PDB entry 4UC1 | X-ray diffraction, 1.80 A resolution | chains A and B

Chain A (and B):
Name: Translocator protein TspO
From: Rhodobacter sphaeroides
Notes: chain B of this document is another copy of the same molecule, construct and numbering; everything in this record applies to it too
UniProtKB: Q9RFC8 (Q9RFC8_RHOSH); numbering as in UniProt (aligned over 1-157)
Amino-acid sequence (157 residues; numbered 1 to 157; the number before each row is that of its first residue):
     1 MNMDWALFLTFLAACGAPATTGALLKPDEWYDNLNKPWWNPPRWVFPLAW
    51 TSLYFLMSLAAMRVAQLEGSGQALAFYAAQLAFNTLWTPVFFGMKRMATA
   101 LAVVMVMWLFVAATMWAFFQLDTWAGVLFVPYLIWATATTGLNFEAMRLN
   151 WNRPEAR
Sequence notes: engineered mutation Thr-139 (Ala in Q9RFC8)
Ligand contacts:
  - protoporphyrin IX (PP9): Pro-18, Ala-19, Thr-21, Gly-22, Ala-23, Leu-25, Arg-43, Trp-44, Phe-46, Pro-47, Trp-50, Tyr-54, Asn-84, Trp-87, Thr-88, Phe-92, Trp-135, Thr-139
  - Z0P ((2S)-1-(hexadecanoyloxy)-3-hydroxypropan-2-yl (11Z)-octadec-11-enoate): Ala-6, Leu-9, Thr-10, Leu-12, Ala-13, Cys-15, Gly-16, Ala-19, Thr-20, Tyr-54
What the authors report for this chain:
  - conformationally variable residues (order/disorder transition, side-chain flip): Glu-29 to Asn-40, Phe-46, Trp-135, Leu-142, Phe-144
  - contacts within the chain: Trp-50/Trp-135

Chain A / chain B interface:
Contacting residue pairs (55):
  Ala-6(A) / Gln-72(B)
  Leu-7(A) / Gly-71(B)
  Leu-7(A) / Gln-72(B)
  Thr-10(A) / Gln-72(B)  hydrogen bond
  Thr-10(A) / Ala-75(B)
  Thr-10(A) / Phe-76(B)
  Phe-11(A) / Ala-75(B)  hydrophobic
  Ala-13(A) / Phe-83(B)
  Ala-13(A) / Phe-110(B)  hydrophobic
  Ala-14(A) / Ala-79(B)  hydrophobic
  Ala-14(A) / Ala-82(B)
  Gly-16(A) / Phe-83(B)
  Ala-17(A) / Ala-82(B)
  Ala-17(A) / Phe-83(B)
  Ala-17(A) / Leu-86(B)
  Thr-20(A) / Leu-86(B)
  Thr-21(A) / Leu-86(B)
  Leu-24(A) / Val-90(B)  hydrophobic
  Leu-24(A) / Met-94(B)  hydrophobic
  Leu-24(A) / Arg-96(B)
  Lys-26(A) / Arg-96(B)
  Ala-65(A) / Gly-71(B)
  Gly-71(A) / Leu-7(B)
  Gly-71(A) / Ala-65(B)
  Gln-72(A) / Ala-6(B)
  Gln-72(A) / Leu-7(B)
  Gln-72(A) / Thr-10(B)  hydrogen bond
  Leu-74(A) / Leu-74(B)  hydrophobic
  Ala-75(A) / Thr-10(B)
  Ala-75(A) / Phe-11(B)  hydrophobic
  Phe-76(A) / Thr-10(B)
  Ala-78(A) / Leu-81(B)
  Ala-79(A) / Ala-14(B)  hydrophobic
  Leu-81(A) / Ala-78(B)
  Leu-81(A) / Ala-82(B)  hydrophobic
  Ala-82(A) / Ala-14(B)
  Ala-82(A) / Ala-17(B)
  Ala-82(A) / Leu-81(B)  hydrophobic
  Ala-82(A) / Thr-85(B)
  Phe-83(A) / Ala-13(B)
  Phe-83(A) / Gly-16(B)
  Phe-83(A) / Ala-17(B)
  Thr-85(A) / Ala-82(B)
  Thr-85(A) / Thr-85(B)
  Thr-85(A) / Leu-86(B)
  Leu-86(A) / Ala-17(B)
  Leu-86(A) / Thr-20(B)
  Leu-86(A) / Thr-21(B)
  Leu-86(A) / Thr-85(B)
  Pro-89(A) / Pro-89(B)  hydrophobic
  Val-90(A) / Leu-24(B)  hydrophobic
  Met-94(A) / Leu-24(B)  hydrophobic
  Met-94(A) / Leu-25(B)  hydrophobic
  Arg-96(A) / Leu-24(B)  hydrogen bond (side chain-backbone)
  Phe-110(A) / Ala-13(B)  hydrophobic
Also at the interface, not in a pair above, chain A (32 interface residues in all): Tyr-77, Thr-99
Also at the interface, not in a pair above, chain B (32 interface residues in all): Tyr-77, Thr-99

In short:
The chain A/chain B interface involves 32 residues from each chain; the contacts include 3 hydrogen bonds.
Polar contacts include Thr-10(A)/Gln-72(B) and Arg-96(A)/Leu-24(B). Chain A binds protoporphyrin IX and
compound Z0P. The paper reports conformational variability at Glu-29(A), Phe-46(A) and Trp-135(A) among
others; contacts within the chain involving Trp-135(A) and Trp-50(A).
Both chains are Translocator protein TspO (Rhodobacter sphaeroides). Entry 4UC1 (High resolution crystal
structure of translocator protein 18kDa (TSPO) from Rhodobacter sphaeroides (A139T Mutant) in C2 ...) was
determined by X-ray diffraction together with 4UC2 and 4UC3 from the same study.
